8OV5 - chains M and O of the 3 polymer chains in the assembly; structure by X-ray diffraction, 1.15 A resolution.

# Chain M (and O)
Name: Peridinin-chlorophyll a-binding protein 1, chloroplastic
Source organism: Amphidinium carterae
Notes: chain O of this document is another copy of the same molecule, construct and numbering; everything in this record applies to it too
UniProt: P80484 (PCP1_AMPCA); residues 1-312 here correspond to UniProt positions 58-369 (UniProt number = residue number + 57)
Amino-acid sequence (312 residues; numbered 1 to 312; the number before each row is that of its first residue):
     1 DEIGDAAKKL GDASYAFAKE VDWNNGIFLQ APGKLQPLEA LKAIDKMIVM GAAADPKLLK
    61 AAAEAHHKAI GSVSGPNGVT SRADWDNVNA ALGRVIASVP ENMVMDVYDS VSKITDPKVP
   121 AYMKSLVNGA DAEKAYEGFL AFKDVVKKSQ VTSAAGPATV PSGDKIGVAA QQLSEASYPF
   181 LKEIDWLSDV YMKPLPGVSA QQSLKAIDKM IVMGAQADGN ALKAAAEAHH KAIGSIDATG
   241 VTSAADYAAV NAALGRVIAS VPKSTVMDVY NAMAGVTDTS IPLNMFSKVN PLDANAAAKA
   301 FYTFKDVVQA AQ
Construct notes: conflict Asn128 (Ser185 in P80484), Val276 (Ala333 in P80484)
Swiss-Prot annotation at these positions:
  - site (Chlorophyll a binding): His66, His229
Ligand contacts:
  - chlorophyll a (CLA), molecule 1: Leu10, Ser14, Phe17, Trp23, Leu59, Ala62, Ala63, His66, Ile70, Trp85, Leu92, Ala132, Ala135, Tyr136, Phe139, Leu204, Ile211
  - chlorophyll a (CLA), molecule 2: Leu41, Ile44, Ile48, Leu173, Phe180, Leu181, Ile184, Trp186, Ala225, Ala226, His229, Ile233, Tyr247, Asn251, Leu254, Tyr270, Ala297, Ala298, Phe301, Tyr302
  - peridinin (PID), molecule 1: Phe17, Val21, Trp23, Asn25, Phe28, Leu29, Pro120, Ala121, Met123, Lys124, Val127, Ala132, Glu133, Tyr136, Leu195, Ala200, Ser203, Leu204, Ile207
  - peridinin (PID), molecule 2: Trp23, Asn24, His66, Ala69, Ile70, Val73, Gly78, Val79, Thr80, Trp85, Val88, Asn89, Leu92, Ile96, Glu101, Val104, Met105, Phe139, Phe142, Lys143, Val146, Lys147, Gln150, Ala200, Gln201, Leu204
  - peridinin (PID), molecule 3: Ile27, Phe28, Gln30, Ala31, Pro32, Gly33, Asp116, Lys118, Val119, Tyr122, Met123, Ile207, Met210, Ile211
  - peridinin (PID), molecule 4: Ala31, Pro32, Leu35, Pro37, Ala40, Leu41, Ile44, Ile114, Phe180, Ile184, Trp186, Ser188, Tyr191, Met192, Pro282, Leu283, Met285, Phe286, Val289, Ala294, Asn295, Ala298
  - peridinin (PID), molecule 5: Leu38, Leu41, Leu181, Trp186, His229, Ala232, Ile233, Ile236, Gly240, Val241, Thr242, Tyr247, Val250, Asn251, Leu254, Gly255, Ile258, Lys263, Val266, Met267, Phe301, Phe304, Lys305, Val308, Gln309, Gln312
  - peridinin (PID), molecule 6: Ile44, Met47, Val190, Tyr191, Lys193, Pro196, Ser280, Ile281, Asn284, Met285
  - peridinin (PID), molecule 7: Met47, Ile48, Met50, Gly51, Ala52, Leu59, Val104, Met105, Val107, Tyr108, Tyr136, Phe139, Leu140, Lys143, Leu222, Lys223, Ala226
  - peridinin (PID), molecule 8: Leu59, Lys60, Ala63, Met210, Ile211, Met213, Gly214, Ala215, Leu222, Ile258, Val266, Met267, Val269, Tyr270, Phe301, Tyr302, Lys305
  - peridinin (PID), molecule 9: Ser280, Leu283, Asn284, Ser287
  - peridinin (PID), molecule 10: Leu292, Asp293, Ala296
  - W4I ([(2S)-3-[(2R,3R,4S,5R,6R)-6-[[(2S,3R,4S,5R,6R)-6-(hydroxymethyl)-3,4,5-tris(oxidanyl)oxan-2-yl]oxymethyl]-3,4,5-tris(oxidanyl)oxan-2-yl]oxy-2-[(6Z,9Z,12Z,15Z)-octadeca-6,9,12,15-tetraenoyl]oxy-propyl] (5Z,8Z,11Z,14Z,17Z)-icosa-5,8,11,14,17-pentaenoate), molecule 1: Asp22, Asn24, Asn25, Gly26
  - W4I, molecule 2: Phe28, Leu29, Leu195, Ile207, Met210, Val269, Tyr270, Met273, Ala274, Thr277, Ile281, Pro282, Asn295, Ala298, Lys299, Tyr302
  - W4I, molecule 3: Pro32, Ile44, Met47, Val107, Tyr108, Val111, Ser112, Ile114, Thr115, Val119, Pro120, Tyr136, Glu137, Tyr191, Met192

# Interface between chain M and chain O
Residue-residue contacts (16):
  Thr279(M) - Pro196(O)
  Thr279(M) - Gly197(O)
  Leu283(M) - Pro194(O)
  Leu283(M) - Pro196(O)  hydrophobic
  Phe286(M) - Gln30(O)
  Phe286(M) - Pro194(O)
  Pro291(M) - Gln30(O)
  Leu292(M) - Ile27(O)  hydrophobic
  Leu292(M) - Gln30(O)
  Leu292(M) - Ala31(O)
  Leu292(M) - Gly33(O)
  Asn295(M) - Asn25(O)
  Asn295(M) - Gly26(O)
  Asn295(M) - Ile27(O)
  Ala296(M) - Tyr122(O)
  Lys299(M) - Asp22(O)  salt bridge
Other interface residues (no listed pair), chain M (9 interface residues in all): Ser287
Other interface residues (no listed pair), chain O (15 interface residues in all): Leu126, Lys193, Leu195, Asp278

# In short
9 residues of chain M face 15 of chain O across their interface; the contacts include 1 salt bridge. The
salt-bridged pair is Lys299(M)-Asp22(O). Ligands of chain M: chlorophyll a, 10 copies of peridinin and 3
copies of compound W4I.
Chain M and chain O are both Peridinin-chlorophyll a-binding protein 1, chloroplastic (Amphidinium carterae);
the structure, Peridinin-chlorophyll-protein of amphidinium carterae, 100K, was determined by X-ray
diffraction (same publication as 8OW6).
